PDB entry 6QG1 | electron microscopy, 4.25 A resolution (low resolution: residue-level contacts below are approximate; hydrogen-bond / salt-bridge calls are withheld) | chains E and J of the 16 polymer chains in the assembly

Chain E:
Protein: Translation initiation factor eIF-2B subunit gamma
From: Saccharomyces cerevisiae (strain ATCC 204508 / S288c)
Reference sequence: P09032 (EI2BG_YEAST); residues 1-578 here = UniProt positions 1-578
Amino-acid sequence (578 residues; numbered 1 to 578; the number before each row is that of its first residue):
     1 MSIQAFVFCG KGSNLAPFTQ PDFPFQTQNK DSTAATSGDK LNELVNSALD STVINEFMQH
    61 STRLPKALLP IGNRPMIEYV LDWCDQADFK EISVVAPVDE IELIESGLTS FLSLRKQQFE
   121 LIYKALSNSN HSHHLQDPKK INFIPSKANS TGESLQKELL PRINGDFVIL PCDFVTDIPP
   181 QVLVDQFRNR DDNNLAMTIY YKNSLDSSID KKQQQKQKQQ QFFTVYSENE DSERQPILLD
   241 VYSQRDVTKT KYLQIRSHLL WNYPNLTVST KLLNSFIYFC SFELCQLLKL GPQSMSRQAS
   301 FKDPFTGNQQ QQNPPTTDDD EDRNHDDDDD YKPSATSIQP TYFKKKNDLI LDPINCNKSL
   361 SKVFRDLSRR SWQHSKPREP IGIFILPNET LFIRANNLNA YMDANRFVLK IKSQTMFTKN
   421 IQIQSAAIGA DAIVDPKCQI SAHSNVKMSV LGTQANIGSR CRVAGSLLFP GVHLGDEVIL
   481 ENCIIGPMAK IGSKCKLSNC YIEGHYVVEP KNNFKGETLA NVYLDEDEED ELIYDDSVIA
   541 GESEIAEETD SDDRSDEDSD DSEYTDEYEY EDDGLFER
Disordered / not traced: 1, 18-57, 113-127, 145-149, 206-217, 229-236, 318-382, 414-578
UniProt features mapped onto this chain:
  - modified residue: Ser-296 (Phosphoserine), Ser-300 (Phosphoserine), Thr-306 (Phosphothreonine)

Chain J:
Protein: Translation initiation factor eIF-2B subunit epsilon
From: Saccharomyces cerevisiae (strain ATCC 204508 / S288c)
Reference sequence: P32501 (EI2BE_YEAST); numbering as in UniProt (aligned over 1-712)
Amino-acid sequence (712 residues; numbered 1 to 712; the number before each row is that of its first residue):
     1 MAGKKGQKKS GLGNHGKNSD MDVEDRLQAV VLTDSYETRF MPLTAVKPRC LLPLANVPLI
    61 EYTLEFLAKA GVHEVFLICS SHANQINDYI ENSKWNLPWS PFKITTIMSP EARCTGDVMR
   121 DLDNRGIITG DFILVSGDVL TNIDFSKMLE FHKKMHLQDK DHISTMCLSK ASTYPKTRTI
   181 EPAAFVLDKS TSRCIYYQDL PLPSSREKTS IQIDPELLDN VDEFVIRNDL IDCRIDICTS
   241 HVPLIFQENF DYQSLRTDFV KGVISSDILG KHIYAYLTDE YAVRVESWQT YDTISQDFLG
   301 RWCYPLVLDS NIQDDQTYSY ESRHIYKEKD VVLAQSCKIG KCTAIGSGTK IGEGTKIENS
   361 VIGRNCQIGE NIRIKNSFIW DDCIIGNNSI IDHSLIASNA TLGSNVRLND GCIIGFNVKI
   421 DDNMDLDRNT KISASPLKNA GSRMYDNESN EQFDQDLDDQ TLAVSIVGDK GVGYIYESEV
   481 SDDEDSSTEA CKEINTLSNQ LDELYLSDDS ISSATKKTKK RRTMSVNSIY TDREEIDSEF
   541 EDEDFEKEGI ATVERAMENN HDLDTALLEL NTLRMSMNVT YHEVRIATIT ALLRRVYHFI
   601 ATQTLGPKDA VVKVFNQWGL LFKRQAFDEE EYIDLMNIIM EKIVEQSFDK PDLILFSALV
   661 SLYDNDIIEE DVIYKWWDNV STDPRYDEVK KLTVKWVEWL QNADEESSSE EE
Disordered / not traced: 1-23, 437-454, 473-712
UniProt features mapped onto this chain:
  - modified residue (Phosphoserine): Ser-478, Ser-481, Ser-507, Ser-525, Ser-538, Ser-707
  - mutagenesis: Thr-552 (T552I: Reduced exchange activity), Glu-569 (E569A: Lethal), Ser-576 (S576N: Reduced exchange activity), Leu-655 to Trp-677 (Abolishes binding to SUI3), Trp-696 to Glu-706 (Abolishes binding to SUI3; probably impairs the conversion of eIF-2-GDP to eIF-2-GTP)

Interface between chain E and chain J:
Pairs across the interface - 39 pairs, chain E then chain J:
  Lys-218(E) / Asp-219(J)
  Gln-219(E) / Asp-219(J)
  Lys-251(E) / Pro-215(J)
  Tyr-252(E) / Gln-212(J)
  Tyr-252(E) / Ile-213(J)
  Tyr-252(E) / Asp-214(J)
  Leu-253(E) / Ile-211(J)
  Leu-253(E) / Gln-212(J)
  Leu-253(E) / Ile-213(J)
  Leu-253(E) / Leu-218(J)
  Gln-254(E) / Ile-211(J)
  Gln-254(E) / Gln-212(J)
  Ile-255(E) / Thr-209(J)
  Ile-255(E) / Ser-210(J)
  Ile-255(E) / Ile-211(J)
  Ile-255(E) / Ile-213(J)
  Arg-256(E) / Thr-209(J)
  Ser-257(E) / Lys-208(J)
  Ser-257(E) / Thr-209(J)
  Leu-260(E) / Asn-228(J)
  Trp-261(E) / Pro-175(J)
  Trp-261(E) / Arg-178(J)
  Trp-261(E) / Leu-202(J)
  Trp-261(E) / Pro-203(J)
  Pro-264(E) / Ile-226(J)
  Pro-264(E) / Arg-227(J)
  Pro-264(E) / Asn-228(J)
  Pro-264(E) / Asp-229(J)
  Asn-265(E) / Ile-226(J)
  Asn-265(E) / Arg-227(J)
  Asn-265(E) / Asp-229(J)
  Leu-266(E) / Val-225(J)
  Leu-266(E) / Ile-226(J)
  Thr-267(E) / Phe-224(J)
  Thr-267(E) / Val-225(J)
  Val-268(E) / Asp-222(J)
  Val-268(E) / Phe-224(J)
  Val-268(E) / Ile-226(J)
  Thr-270(E) / Asp-222(J)
Other interface residues (no listed pair), chain E (19 interface residues in all): His-258, Gln-309
Other interface residues (no listed pair), chain J (28 interface residues in all): Tyr-174, Lys-176, Thr-179, Pro-182, Leu-200, Arg-206, Glu-223

Overview:
Chain E and chain J form an interface of 19 and 28 residues respectively. From UniProt: 14 mutagenesis sites
on chain J.
Here chain E is Translation initiation factor eIF-2B subunit gamma and chain J is Translation initiation
factor eIF-2B subunit epsilon, both from Saccharomyces cerevisiae (strain ATCC 204508 / S288c). Entry 6QG1
(Structure of eIF2B-eIF2 (phosphorylated at Ser51) complex (model 2)) was determined by electron microscopy,
deposited together with 6QG0, 6QG2, 6QG3, 6QG5 and 6QG6.
